2QN6 - chains A and B of the 3 polymer chains in the assembly; structure by X-ray diffraction, 2.15 A resolution.

== Chain A ==
Molecule: Translation initiation factor 2 gamma subunit
Source organism: Sulfolobus solfataricus
Reference sequence: Q980A5 (IF2G_SULSO); residues 2-415 here = UniProt positions 2-415
Chain sequence (414 residues; each row starts with the number of its first residue):
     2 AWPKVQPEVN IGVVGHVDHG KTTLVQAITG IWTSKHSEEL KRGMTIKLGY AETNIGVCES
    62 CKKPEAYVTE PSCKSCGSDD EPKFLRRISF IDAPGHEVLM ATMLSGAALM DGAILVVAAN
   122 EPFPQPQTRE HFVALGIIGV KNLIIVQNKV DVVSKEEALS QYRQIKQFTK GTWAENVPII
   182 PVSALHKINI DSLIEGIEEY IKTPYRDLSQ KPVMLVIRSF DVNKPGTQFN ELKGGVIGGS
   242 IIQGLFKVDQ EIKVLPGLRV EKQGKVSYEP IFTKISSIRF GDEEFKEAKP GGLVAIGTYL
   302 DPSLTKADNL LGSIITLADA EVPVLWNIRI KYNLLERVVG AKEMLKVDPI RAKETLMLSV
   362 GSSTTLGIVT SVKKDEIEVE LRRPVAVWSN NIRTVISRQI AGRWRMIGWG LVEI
Disordered / not traced: 35-48, 341-347
Cystine bridges: Cys-59/Cys-74, Cys-62/Cys-77
Metal / ion sites: Mg2+: Thr-23 (together with GDP)
Ligand contacts: GDP (guanosine-5'-diphosphate): His-17, Val-18, Asp-19, His-20, Gly-21, Lys-22, Thr-23, Thr-24, Asn-149, Lys-150, Asp-152, Val-153, Ser-184, Ala-185, Leu-186
UniProt features mapped onto this chain:
  - region: Gly-16 to Thr-23 (G1), Gly-44 to Lys-48 (G2), Asp-93 to Gly-96 (G3), Asn-149 to Asp-152 (G4), Ser-184 to Leu-186 (G5)
  - binding site (GTP): Asp-19 to Thr-24, Asn-149 to Asp-152, Ser-184 to Leu-186
  - binding site (Mg(2+)): Asp-19, Thr-23, Gly-44, Thr-46
  - binding site (Zn(2+)): Cys-59, Cys-62, Cys-74, Cys-77
What the authors report for this chain:
  - Mg2+ coordination: Thr-23
  - conformationally variable residues (order/disorder transition): Lys-36 to Lys-48

== Chain B ==
Molecule: Translation initiation factor 2 alpha subunit
Source organism: Sulfolobus solfataricus
Notes: fragment: domain 3, res 175 to 265
Reference sequence: Q97Z79 (IF2A_SULSO); numbering as in UniProt (aligned over 175-265)
Chain sequence (93 residues; numbered 174 to 266; the number before each row is that of its first residue):
   174 MRKVKMSGLI TVRTNEPLGV EKIKEVISKA LENIEQDYES LLNIKIYTIG APRYRVDVVG
   234 TNPKEASEAL NQIISNLIKI GKEENVDISV VKK
Disordered / not traced: 174-175, 266
Sequence notes: expression tag (174)

== Interface between chain A and chain B ==
Contacting residue pairs (31; chain A residue first):
  Asp-222(A) with Ala-224(B)
  Pro-226(A) with Thr-221(B)
  Gly-227(A) with Tyr-220(B); Thr-221(B), hydrogen bond (backbone-backbone)
  Thr-228(A) with Tyr-220(B); Thr-221(B), hydrogen bond (backbone-backbone)
  Gln-229(A) with Ile-219(B)
  Phe-230(A) with Lys-197(B); Ile-200(B), hydrophobic; Leu-204(B), hydrophobic; Ile-219(B), hydrogen bond (backbone-backbone)
  Asn-231(A) with Lys-197(B), hydrogen bond (backbone-side chain)
  Leu-233(A) with Val-193(B), hydrophobic; Lys-197(B), hydrogen bond (backbone-side chain); Thr-221(B); Tyr-227(B)
  Leu-259(A) with Asn-188(B)
  Phe-273(A) with Pro-190(B)
  Thr-274(A) with Pro-190(B)
  Tyr-300(A) with Leu-191(B); Gly-192(B); Val-193(B), hydrogen bond (backbone-backbone)
  Asp-302(A) with Val-185(B); Arg-186(B); Thr-187(B), hydrogen bond (side chain-backbone); Ile-196(B)
  Ser-304(A) with Val-185(B); Ala-224(B); Pro-225(B)
  Lys-307(A) with Ala-224(B), hydrogen bond (side chain-backbone); Pro-225(B)
Also at the interface, not in a pair above, chain A (23 interface residues in all): Asn-224, Lys-225, Glu-232, Lys-234, Gly-235, Leu-301, Pro-303, Leu-305
Also at the interface, not in a pair above, chain B (23 interface residues in all): Glu-189, Glu-194, Ser-201, Lys-218, Ile-222

== In short ==
The chain A/chain B interface involves 23 residues from each chain, with 8 hydrogen bonds. Among the polar
pairs are Asn-231(A)/Lys-197(B), Leu-233(A)/Lys-197(B) and Asp-302(A)/Thr-187(B). Ligands of chain A: GDP.
Curated annotation (UniProt) lists 13 GTP-binding residues, 4 Mg2+-binding residues and 4 Zn2+-binding
residues on chain A. The paper reports Mg2+ coordination by Thr-23(A); conformational variability at
Lys-36(A).
Here chain A is Translation initiation factor 2 gamma subunit and chain B is Translation initiation factor 2
alpha subunit, both from Sulfolobus solfataricus. Entry 2QN6 (Structure of an archaeal heterotrimeric
initiation factor 2 reveals a nucleotide state between the GTP and ...) was determined by X-ray diffraction
together with 2QMU from the same study.
